6UUC - chains AAA and BBB of the 9 polymer chains in the assembly; structure by X-ray diffraction, 4.10 A resolution (low resolution: residue-level contacts below are approximate; hydrogen-bond / salt-bridge calls are withheld).

Chain AAA (and BBB):
Protein: DNA-directed RNA polymerase subunit alpha
From: Escherichia coli
Notes: EC 2.7.7.6; chain BBB of this document is another copy of the same molecule, construct and numbering; everything in this record applies to it too
UniProt: A0A377D9Q8 (A0A377D9Q8_ECOLX); residue numbers follow UniProt; this construct covers 1-235
Sequence (242 residues; numbered -6 to 235; the number before each row is that of its first residue; numbers below 1 keep their minus sign (Ala-6 is residue -6)):
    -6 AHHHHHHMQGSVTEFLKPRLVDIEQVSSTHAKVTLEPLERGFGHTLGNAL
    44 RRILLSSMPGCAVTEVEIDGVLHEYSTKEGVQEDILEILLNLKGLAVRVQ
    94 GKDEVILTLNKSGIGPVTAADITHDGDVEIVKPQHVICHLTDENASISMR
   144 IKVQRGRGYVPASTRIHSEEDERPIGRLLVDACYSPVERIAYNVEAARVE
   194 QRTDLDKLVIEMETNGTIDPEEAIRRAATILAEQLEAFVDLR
Unresolved in the structure: -6 to 5 (chain BBB: -6 to 5, 234-235)
Sequence notes: expression tag (-6 to 0)

Chain AAA / chain BBB interface:
Residue-residue contacts (54; chain AAA residue first):
  Glu7(AAA) with Arg150(BBB)
  Phe8(AAA) with Glu226(BBB)
  Leu9(AAA) with Gln227(BBB)
  Lys10(AAA) with Glu226(BBB); Gln227(BBB); Glu229(BBB)
  Pro11(AAA) with Gln227(BBB); Ala230(BBB)
  Arg12(AAA) with Ala230(BBB)
  Leu13(AAA) with Ala230(BBB)
  Leu28(AAA) with Phe231(BBB)
  Leu31(AAA) with Gln227(BBB)
  Glu32(AAA) with Arg150(BBB)
  Arg33(AAA) with Ser49(BBB)
  Gly34(AAA) with Arg45(BBB)
  Phe35(AAA) with Ile46(BBB); Ser50(BBB); Gln227(BBB)
  His37(AAA) with Arg45(BBB)
  Thr38(AAA) with Ala42(BBB); Arg45(BBB); Ile46(BBB); Leu224(BBB)
  Ala42(AAA) with Thr38(BBB); Ala42(BBB)
  Arg45(AAA) with Gly34(BBB); His37(BBB); Thr38(BBB)
  Ser50(AAA) with Phe35(BBB)
  Arg150(AAA) with Glu7(BBB); Glu32(BBB)
  Arg195(AAA) with Arg150(BBB)
  Ile217(AAA) with Phe231(BBB)
  Arg218(AAA) with Val232(BBB); Asp233(BBB)
  Ala221(AAA) with Phe231(BBB); Asp233(BBB)
  Thr222(AAA) with Asp233(BBB)
  Ile223(AAA) with Thr6(BBB)
  Leu224(AAA) with Leu228(BBB)
  Glu226(AAA) with Lys10(BBB)
  Gln227(AAA) with Leu9(BBB); Lys10(BBB); Pro11(BBB)
  Leu228(AAA) with Leu228(BBB)
  Ala230(AAA) with Pro11(BBB)
  Phe231(AAA) with Pro11(BBB); Leu28(BBB); Ala221(BBB)
  Leu234(AAA) with Arg12(BBB); Leu13(BBB)
  Arg235(AAA) with Leu13(BBB); Glu214(BBB); Arg218(BBB)
Other interface residues (no listed pair), chain AAA (38 interface residues in all): Thr6, Leu39, Leu43, Ile46, Ser49
Other interface residues (no listed pair), chain BBB (35 interface residues in all): Phe8, Leu39, Ile223, Ala225

Overview:
The interface between chain AAA and chain BBB involves 38 residues on one side and 35 on the other.
Chain AAA and chain BBB are both DNA-directed RNA polymerase subunit alpha (Escherichia coli); the structure,
E. coli sigma-S transcription initiation complex with a 3-nt RNA and a mismatching ATP ("Fresh" crystal ...,
was determined by X-ray diffraction together with 6UTV, 6UTW, 6UTX, 6UTY, 6UTZ, 6UU0 and 11 further entries
from the same study.
